Entry 7U1R (X-ray diffraction, 1.80 A resolution); this record covers chains A and C of the 3 polymer chains in the assembly.

[Chain A]
Name: HLA class I antigen
Source organism: Homo sapiens
UniProt: Q53Z42 (Q53Z42_HUMAN); residues -23 to 341 here correspond to UniProt positions 1-365 (UniProt number = residue number + 24)
Chain sequence (365 residues; row label = number of the first residue in the row; numbers below 1 keep their minus sign (Met-23 is residue -23)):
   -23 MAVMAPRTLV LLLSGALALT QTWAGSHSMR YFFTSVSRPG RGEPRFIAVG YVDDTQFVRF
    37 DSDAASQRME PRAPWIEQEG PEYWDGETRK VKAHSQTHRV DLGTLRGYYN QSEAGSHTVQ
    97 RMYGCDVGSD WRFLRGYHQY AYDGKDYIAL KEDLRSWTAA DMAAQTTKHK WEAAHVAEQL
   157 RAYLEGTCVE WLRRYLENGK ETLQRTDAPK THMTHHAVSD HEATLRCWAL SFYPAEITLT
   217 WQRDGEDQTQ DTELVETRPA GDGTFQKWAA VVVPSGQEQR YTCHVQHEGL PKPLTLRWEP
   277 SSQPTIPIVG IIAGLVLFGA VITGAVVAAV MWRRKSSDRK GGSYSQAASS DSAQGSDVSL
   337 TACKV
Unresolved in the structure: -23 to 0, 277-341
Disulfides: Cys101-Cys164, Cys203-Cys259

[Chain C]
Name: Spike protein S2' peptide
Notes: fragment: rlnevannl
UniProt: P0DTC2 (SPIKE_SARS2); residues 1-9 here correspond to UniProt positions 1185-1193 (UniProt number = residue number + 1184)
Chain sequence (9 residues; numbered 1 to 9; the number before each row is that of its first residue):
     1 RLNEVANNL
Sequence notes: engineered mutation Asn7 (Lys1191 in P0DTC2)

[Interface between chain A and chain C]
Residue-residue contacts - 43 pairs, chain A then chain C:
  Met5(A) with Arg1(C)
  Tyr7(A) with Arg1(C), hydrogen bond (side chain-backbone); Leu2(C), hydrophobic
  Phe9(A) with Leu2(C), hydrophobic
  Met45(A) with Leu2(C), hydrophobic
  Tyr59(A) with Arg1(C)
  Glu63(A) with Arg1(C), salt bridge; Leu2(C), hydrogen bond (side chain-backbone)
  Arg65(A) with Glu4(C), salt bridge
  Lys66(A) with Arg1(C); Leu2(C), hydrogen bond (side chain-backbone); Asn3(C); Glu4(C)
  Val67(A) with Leu2(C)
  His70(A) with Asn3(C)
  Thr73(A) with Ala6(C), hydrogen bond (side chain-backbone); Asn7(C)
  Val76(A) with Asn8(C)
  Asp77(A) with Asn8(C); Leu9(C), hydrogen bond (side chain-backbone)
  Thr80(A) with Leu9(C)
  Leu81(A) with Leu9(C), hydrophobic
  Tyr84(A) with Leu9(C), hydrogen bond (side chain-backbone)
  Tyr99(A) with Leu2(C); Asn3(C), hydrogen bond (side chain-backbone)
  Tyr116(A) with Leu9(C), hydrophobic
  Tyr123(A) with Leu9(C), hydrophobic
  Thr143(A) with Leu9(C), hydrogen bond (side chain-backbone)
  Lys146(A) with Asn8(C); Leu9(C), hydrogen bond (side chain-backbone)
  Trp147(A) with Asn7(C); Asn8(C), hydrogen bond (side chain-backbone); Leu9(C), hydrophobic
  Val152(A) with Asn7(C)
  Gln155(A) with Val5(C)
  Leu156(A) with Asn3(C); Val5(C), hydrophobic
  Tyr159(A) with Arg1(C), hydrogen bond (side chain-backbone); Leu2(C); Asn3(C)
  Thr163(A) with Arg1(C)
  Trp167(A) with Arg1(C)
  Tyr171(A) with Arg1(C), hydrogen bond (side chain-backbone)
Other interface residues (no listed pair), chain A (31 interface residues in all): His114, Ile124

[In short]
Chain A and chain C form an interface of 31 and 9 residues respectively, with 12 hydrogen bonds and 2 salt
bridges. Polar contacts include Glu63(A)-Arg1(C), Arg65(A)-Glu4(C) and Tyr7(A)-Arg1(C).
Here chain A is HLA class I antigen (Homo sapiens) and chain C is Spike protein S2' peptide. Entry 7U1R
(SARS-CoV-2 Spike-derived peptide S1185-1193 K1191N mutant (RLNEVANNL) presented by HLA-A*02:01) was
determined by X-ray diffraction.
